3WSF - chains E and F of the 6 polymer chains in the assembly; structure by X-ray diffraction, 2.00 A resolution.

[Chain E (and F)]
Molecule: Putative GTP cyclohydrolase 1 type 2
Source organism: Methanocaldococcus jannaschii
Notes: chain F of this document is another copy of the same molecule, construct and numbering; everything in this record applies to it too
Chain sequence (252 residues; numbered -2 to 249; the number before each row is that of its first residue; numbers below 1 keep their minus sign (Gly-2 is residue -2)):
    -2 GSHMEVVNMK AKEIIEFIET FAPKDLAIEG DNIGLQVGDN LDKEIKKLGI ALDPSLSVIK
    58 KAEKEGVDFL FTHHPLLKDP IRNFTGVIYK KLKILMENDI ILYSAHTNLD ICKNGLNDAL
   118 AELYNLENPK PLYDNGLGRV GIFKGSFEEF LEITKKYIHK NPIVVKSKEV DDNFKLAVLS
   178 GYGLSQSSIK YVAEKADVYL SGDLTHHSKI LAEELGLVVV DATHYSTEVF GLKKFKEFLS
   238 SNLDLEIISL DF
Not modelled in the structure: -2 to 3
Bound ions: Fe ion: His71, His221, Glu225 (together with citric acid)

[Chain E / chain F interface]
Pairs across the interface (59; chain E residue first):
  Gly27(E) - Arg79(F)  hydrogen bond (backbone-side chain)
  Asn29(E) - Arg79(F)  hydrogen bond (side chain-backbone)
  Asn29(E) - Asn80(F)  hydrogen bond
  Leu32(E) - Asn80(F)  hydrogen bond (backbone-side chain)
  Leu32(E) - Thr82(F)
  Gln33(E) - Asn80(F)
  Gln33(E) - Phe81(F)  hydrogen bond (backbone-backbone)
  Val34(E) - Phe81(F)
  Val34(E) - Tyr86(F)  hydrophobic
  Gly35(E) - Phe81(F)  hydrogen bond (backbone-backbone)
  Gly35(E) - Thr82(F)
  Gly35(E) - Tyr86(F)
  Asp36(E) - Gly83(F)  hydrogen bond (side chain-backbone)
  Asp36(E) - Tyr86(F)
  Asp36(E) - Lys87(F)  salt bridge
  Leu74(E) - Arg79(F)
  Leu74(E) - Phe81(F)  hydrophobic
  Lys75(E) - Arg79(F)  hydrogen bond (backbone-side chain)
  Pro77(E) - Pro77(F)
  Pro77(E) - Ile78(F)
  Pro77(E) - Arg79(F)
  Ile78(E) - Pro77(F)
  Ile78(E) - Ile78(F)  hydrogen bond (backbone-backbone)
  Arg79(E) - Gly27(F)  hydrogen bond (side chain-backbone)
  Arg79(E) - Asp28(F)
  Arg79(E) - Asn29(F)  hydrogen bond (backbone-side chain)
  Arg79(E) - Lys75(F)  hydrogen bond (side chain-backbone)
  Arg79(E) - Pro77(F)
  Asn80(E) - Asn29(F)  hydrogen bond
  Asn80(E) - Leu32(F)  hydrogen bond (side chain-backbone)
  Asn80(E) - Gln33(F)
  Phe81(E) - Gln33(F)  hydrogen bond (backbone-backbone)
  Phe81(E) - Val34(F)
  Phe81(E) - Gly35(F)  hydrogen bond (backbone-backbone)
  Phe81(E) - Leu74(F)  hydrophobic
  Phe81(E) - Phe81(F)  hydrophobic
  Phe81(E) - Leu89(F)  hydrophobic
  Phe81(E) - Met93(F)  hydrophobic
  Thr82(E) - Leu32(F)
  Thr82(E) - Gly35(F)
  Gly83(E) - Asp36(F)
  Tyr86(E) - Val34(F)  hydrophobic
  Tyr86(E) - Gly35(F)
  Tyr86(E) - Asp36(F)
  Tyr86(E) - Met93(F)  hydrophobic
  Tyr86(E) - Asp96(F)  hydrogen bond
  Lys87(E) - Asp36(F)  salt bridge
  Leu89(E) - Met93(F)  hydrophobic
  Lys90(E) - Met93(F)  hydrogen bond (side chain-backbone)
  Lys90(E) - Glu94(F)
  Lys90(E) - Asp96(F)  salt bridge
  Met93(E) - Tyr86(F)  hydrophobic
  Met93(E) - Leu89(F)  hydrophobic
  Met93(E) - Lys90(F)  hydrogen bond (backbone-side chain)
  Met93(E) - Met93(F)  hydrophobic
  Glu94(E) - Lys90(F)
  Glu94(E) - Glu94(F)
  Asp96(E) - Tyr86(F)  hydrogen bond
  Asp96(E) - Lys90(F)  salt bridge
Interface residues without a listed pair, chain E (26 interface residues in all): Asp28, Leu73, Leu92
Interface residues without a listed pair, chain F (26 interface residues in all): Leu73, Leu92

[Overview]
The chain E/chain F interface involves 26 residues from each chain, with 20 hydrogen bonds and 4 salt bridges.
Polar pairs include Asp36(E)-Lys87(F), Lys90(E)-Asp96(F) and Gly27(E)-Arg79(F). His71(E), His221(E) and
Glu225(E) coordinate a Fe ion ion.
Both chains are Putative GTP cyclohydrolase 1 type 2 (Methanocaldococcus jannaschii). Entry 3WSF (Oxidized
HcgD from Methanocaldococcus jannaschii with citrate) was determined by X-ray diffraction together with 3WSD,
3WSE, 3WSG, 3WSH and 3WSI from the same study.
